PDB entry 4WA9 | X-ray diffraction, 2.20 A resolution | chain B

== Chain B ==
Protein: Tyrosine-protein kinase ABL1
Source organism: Homo sapiens
Notes: EC 2.7.10.2
UniProtKB: P00519 (ABL1_HUMAN); residue numbers follow UniProt; this construct covers 246-512
Chain sequence (286 residues; row label = number of the first residue in the row):
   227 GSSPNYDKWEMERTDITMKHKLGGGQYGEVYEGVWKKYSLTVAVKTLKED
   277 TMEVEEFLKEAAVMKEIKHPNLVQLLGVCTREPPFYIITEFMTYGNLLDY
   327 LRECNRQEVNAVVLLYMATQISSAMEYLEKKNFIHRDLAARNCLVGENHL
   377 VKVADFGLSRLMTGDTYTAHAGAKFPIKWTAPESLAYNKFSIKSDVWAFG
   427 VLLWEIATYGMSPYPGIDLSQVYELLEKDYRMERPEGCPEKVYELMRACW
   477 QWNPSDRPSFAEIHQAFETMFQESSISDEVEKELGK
Unresolved in the structure: 227-232, 509-512
Differences from the reference sequence: expression tag (227-245)
Curated features (UniProtKB/Swiss-Prot):
  - motif: Asp381 to Trp405 (Kinase activation loop)
  - active site: Asp363 (Proton acceptor)
  - binding site (ATP): Leu248 to Val256, Lys271, Glu316 to Asn322
  - modified residue: Tyr253 (Phosphotyrosine), Tyr257 (Phosphotyrosine), Tyr393 (Phosphotyrosine), Tyr413 (Phosphotyrosine), Ser446 (Phosphoserine)
  - natural variant: Ala337 (A337T: In CHDSKM)
Small-molecule neighbours: axitinib (AXI): Leu248, Gly249, Tyr253, Val256, Ala269, Lys271, Thr315, Glu316, Phe317, Met318, Thr319, Gly321, Asn368, Leu370, Ala380, Phe382

== Summary ==
Bound to chain B: axitinib. Curated annotation (UniProt) lists active-site residue Asp363 and 17 ATP-binding
residues.
Chain B is Tyrosine-protein kinase ABL1 (Homo sapiens); the structure, The crystal structure of human abl1
wild type kinase domain in complex with axitinib, was determined by X-ray diffraction (same publication as
4TWP).
